PDB entry 3RYF | X-ray diffraction, 2.52 A resolution | chains B and E of the 5 polymer chains in the assembly

Chain B:
Name: Tubulin beta chain
Source organism: Ovis aries
Reference sequence: D0VWY9 (D0VWY9_SHEEP); the author numbering skips numbers that UniProt does not, so the offset changes along the chain: 1-44 = UniProt 1-44; 47-360 = UniProt 45-358; 369-455 = UniProt 359-445
Chain sequence (445 residues; row label = number of the first residue in the row; note: 10 numbers in that range are skipped by the numbering (no residue carries them; nothing is unmodelled there)):
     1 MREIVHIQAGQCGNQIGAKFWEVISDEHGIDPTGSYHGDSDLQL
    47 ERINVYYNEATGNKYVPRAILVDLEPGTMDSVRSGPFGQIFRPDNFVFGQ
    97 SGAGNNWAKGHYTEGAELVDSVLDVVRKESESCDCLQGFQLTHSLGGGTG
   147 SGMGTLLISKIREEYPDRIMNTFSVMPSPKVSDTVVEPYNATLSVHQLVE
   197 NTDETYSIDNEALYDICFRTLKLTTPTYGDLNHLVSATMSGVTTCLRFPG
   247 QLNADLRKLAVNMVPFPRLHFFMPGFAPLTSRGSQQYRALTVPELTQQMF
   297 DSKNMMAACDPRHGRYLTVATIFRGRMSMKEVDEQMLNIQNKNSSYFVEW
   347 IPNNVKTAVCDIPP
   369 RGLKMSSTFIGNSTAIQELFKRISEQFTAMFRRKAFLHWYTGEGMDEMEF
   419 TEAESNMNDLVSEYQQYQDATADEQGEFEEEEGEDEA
Unresolved in the structure: 443-455
Small-molecule neighbours: GTP (guanosine-5'-triphosphate): Ala-9, Gly-10, Gln-11, Cys-12, Gln-15, Ile-16, Asp-69, Gly-98, Ala-99, Gly-100, Asn-101, Ser-140, Gly-142, Gly-143, Gly-144, Thr-145, Gly-146, Val-171, Pro-173, Val-177, Ser-178, Asp-179, Glu-183, Asn-206, Leu-209, Tyr-224, Leu-227, Asn-228

Chain E:
Name: Stathmin-4
Source organism: Rattus norvegicus
Reference sequence: P63043 (STMN4_RAT); residues 5-145 here correspond to UniProt positions 49-189 (UniProt number = residue number + 44)
Chain sequence (143 residues; numbered 3 to 145; the number before each row is that of its first residue):
     3 XADMEVIELNKATSGQSWEVILKPPSFDGVPEFNASLPRRRDPSLEEIQK
    53 KLEAAEERRKYQEAELLKHLAEKREHEREVIQKAIEENNNFIKMAKEKLA
   103 QKMESNKENREAHLAAMLERLQEKDKHAEEVRKNKELKEEASR
Unresolved in the structure: 3, 35-40
Differences from the reference sequence: engineered mutation Ala-14 (Cys58 in P63043), Trp-20 (Phe64 in P63043)
Modified positions: ACE (acetyl group) at position 3
UniProt features mapped onto this chain:
  - modified residue: Ser-46 (Phosphoserine)

Chain B / chain E interface:
Pairs across the interface (24; chain B residue first):
  Tyr-108(B) with His-78(E), hydrogen bond; Glu-79(E); Val-82(E), hydrophobic; Ile-83(E)
  Leu-152(B) with Glu-79(E)
  Ser-155(B) with Leu-72(E); Arg-76(E), hydrogen bond
  Lys-156(B) with Arg-76(E); Glu-79(E)
  Arg-158(B) with Leu-72(E)
  Glu-159(B) with Leu-69(E); Leu-72(E); Arg-76(E), salt bridge
  Pro-162(B) with Glu-65(E)
  Asn-197(B) with Leu-72(E)
  Thr-409(B) with Glu-89(E)
  Glu-411(B) with Val-82(E); Ala-86(E)
  Gly-412(B) with Val-82(E); Lys-85(E); Ala-86(E)
  Met-413(B) with Lys-85(E), hydrogen bond (backbone-side chain)
  Asp-414(B) with Lys-85(E), salt bridge
  Glu-417(B) with His-78(E), salt bridge
Also at the interface, not in a pair above, chain B (17 interface residues in all): His-107, Gln-193, Gly-410
Also at the interface, not in a pair above, chain E (14 interface residues in all): Leu-68, Ala-73, Lys-75

In short:
17 residues of chain B and 14 residues of chain E are in contact; the contacts include 3 hydrogen bonds and 3
salt bridges. Polar pairs include Glu-159(B)/Arg-76(E), Asp-414(B)/Lys-85(E) and Glu-417(B)/His-78(E). Bound
to chain B: GTP.
Chain B is Tubulin beta chain (Ovis aries) and chain E is Stathmin-4 (Rattus norvegicus); the structure,
GTP-Tubulin: RB3 Stathmin-like domain complex, was determined by X-ray diffraction together with 3RYC, 3RYH
and 3RYI from the same study.
